Entry 4OLX (X-ray diffraction, 2.20 A resolution); this record covers chains G and L of the 3 polymer chains in the assembly.

# Chain G
Molecule: Envelope glycoprotein gp160
Organism: Human immunodeficiency virus 1
UniProt: Q0ED31 (B1NCW8_9HIV1); the construct has insertions or renumbered stretches relative to UniProt, so the offset changes along the chain: 44-123 = UniProt 43-122; 199-301 = UniProt 201-303; 324-355 = UniProt 325-356; 357-397 = UniProt 357-397; 1 more segments
Amino-acid sequence (353 residues; each row starts with the number of its first residue; note: 96 numbers in that range are skipped by the numbering (no residue carries them; nothing is unmodelled there)):
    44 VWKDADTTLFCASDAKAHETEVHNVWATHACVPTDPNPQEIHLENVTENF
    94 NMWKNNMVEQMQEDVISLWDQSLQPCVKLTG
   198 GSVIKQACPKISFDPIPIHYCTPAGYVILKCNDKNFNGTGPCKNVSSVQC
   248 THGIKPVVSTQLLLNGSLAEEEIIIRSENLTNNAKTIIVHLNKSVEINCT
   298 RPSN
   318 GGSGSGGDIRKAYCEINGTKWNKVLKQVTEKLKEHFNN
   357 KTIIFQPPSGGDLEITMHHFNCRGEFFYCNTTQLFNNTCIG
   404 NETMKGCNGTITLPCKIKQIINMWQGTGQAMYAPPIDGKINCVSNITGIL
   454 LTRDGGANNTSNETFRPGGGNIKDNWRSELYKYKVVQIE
Unresolved in the structure: 318-324, 404-407
Disulfide bonds: Cys54-Cys74, Cys119-Cys205, Cys218-Cys247, Cys228-Cys239, Cys296-Cys331, Cys378-Cys445, Cys385-Cys418, Cys395-Cys410
Covalent attachments: N-acetylglucosamine (NAG) linked to Asn234, Asn262, Asn276, Asn289, Asn295, Asn334, Asn386, Asn448
Differences from the reference sequence: linker (124, 198, 318-323)

# Chain L
Molecule: Antigen binding fragment of light chain: Antibody VRC01
Organism: Homo sapiens
Notes: antibody fragment or engineered binder
Amino-acid sequence (210 residues; numbered 1 to 216; 6 numbers in that range are skipped by the numbering (no residue carries them; nothing is unmodelled there); the number before each row is that of its first residue):
     1 EIVLTQSPGTLSLSPGETAIISCRTSQYGS
    33 LAWYQQRPGQAPRLVIYSGSTRAAGIPDRFSGSRWGPDYTLTISNLESGD
    83 FGVYYCQQY
    96 EFFGQGTKVQVDIKRTVAAPSVFIFPPSDEQLKSGTASVVCLLNNFYPRE
   146 AKVQWKVDNALQSGNSQESVTEQDSKDSTYSLSSTLTLSKADYEKHKVYA
   196 CEVTHQGLSSPVTKSFNRGEC
Unresolved in the structure: 1-2
Disulfide bonds: Cys23-Cys88, Cys136-Cys196
Ligand contacts: N-acetylglucosamine (NAG; 2-acetamido-2-deoxy-beta-D-glucopyranose): Gly29, Ser30, Tyr91

# Interface between chain G and chain L
Pairs across the interface (8; chain G residue first):
  Asn276(G) - Tyr91(L)
  Thr278(G) - Tyr91(L)  hydrogen bond
  Asn279(G) - Tyr91(L)
  Asn280(G) - Glu96(L)  hydrogen bond
  Gly458(G) - Glu96(L)
  Gly459(G) - Glu96(L)  hydrogen bond (backbone-side chain)
  Gly459(G) - Phe97(L)
  Ala460(G) - Phe97(L)  hydrophobic
Also at the interface, not in a pair above, chain L (4 interface residues in all): Tyr28

# Overview
7 residues of chain G face 4 of chain L across their interface; the contacts include 3 hydrogen bonds. Polar
contacts include Thr278(G)-Tyr91(L), Asn280(G)-Glu96(L) and Gly459(G)-Glu96(L). Chain L binds
N-acetylglucosamine. N-acetylglucosamine is covalently linked to Asn234(G), Asn262(G), Asn276(G), Asn289(G),
Asn295(G) and Asn334(G) and 2 more.
Chain G is Envelope glycoprotein gp160 (Human immunodeficiency virus 1) and chain L is Antigen binding
fragment of light chain: Antibody VRC01 (Homo sapiens); the structure, Crystal structure of antibody
VRC07-G54L in complex with clade A/E 93TH057 HIV-1 gp120 core, was determined by X-ray diffraction together
with 4OLU, 4OLV, 4OLW, 4OLY, 4OLZ, 4OM0 and 4OM1 from the same study.
